PDB entry 8XKD | X-ray diffraction, 1.73 A resolution | chains A and B

Chain A (and B):
Name: Glycosyltransferase family 25 protein
Source organism: Aggregatibacter actinomycetemcomitans NUM4039
Notes: chain B of this document is another copy of the same molecule, construct and numbering; everything in this record applies to it too
UniProtKB: A0A5D0ENI3 (A0A5D0ENI3_AGGAC); numbering as in UniProt (aligned over 1-233)
Chain sequence (251 residues; each row starts with the number of its first residue):
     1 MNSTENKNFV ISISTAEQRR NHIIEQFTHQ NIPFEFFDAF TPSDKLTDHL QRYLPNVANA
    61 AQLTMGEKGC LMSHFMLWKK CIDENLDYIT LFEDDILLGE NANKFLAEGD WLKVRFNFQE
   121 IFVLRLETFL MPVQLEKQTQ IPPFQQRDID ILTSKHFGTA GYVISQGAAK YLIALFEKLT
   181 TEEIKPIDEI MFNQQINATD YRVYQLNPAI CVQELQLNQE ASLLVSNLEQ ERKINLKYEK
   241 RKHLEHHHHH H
Not modelled in the structure: 1-4, 217-251 (chain B: 1-4, 155-156, 216-251)
Sequence notes: expression tag (234-251)
Residues lining bound ligands: UDP (uridine-5'-diphosphate): Ile11, Ser12, Ile13, Arg19, Ala39, Phe40, Thr41, Pro42, Gly66, Gly69, Cys70, Ser73, Glu93, Asp94, Asp95, Leu215

How chain A and chain B interact:
Contacting residue pairs (97; chain A residue first):
  Lys104(A) with Phe144(B); Gln145(B)
  Phe105(A) with Phe144(B), hydrophobic; Gln145(B); Arg147(B)
  Trp111(A) with Phe144(B), hydrophobic
  Arg115(A) with Ile141(B); Pro142(B), hydrogen bond (side chain-backbone); Pro143(B), hydrogen bond (side chain-backbone); Phe144(B)
  Phe129(A) with Val133(B), hydrophobic; Leu135(B), hydrophobic; Leu152(B), hydrophobic
  Met131(A) with Met131(B), hydrophobic; Pro132(B); Val133(B)
  Pro132(A) with Val133(B)
  Val133(A) with Phe129(B); Phe157(B), hydrophobic; Phe192(B); Asn193(B)
  Leu135(A) with Phe129(B), hydrophobic; Gln205(B)
  Ile141(A) with Arg115(B); Phe116(B), hydrophobic; Tyr204(B), hydrophobic
  Pro142(A) with Arg115(B), hydrogen bond (backbone-side chain)
  Pro143(A) with Arg115(B), hydrogen bond (backbone-side chain)
  Phe144(A) with Lys104(B); Phe105(B), hydrophobic; Trp111(B), hydrophobic; Arg115(B)
  Gln145(A) with Asn101(B); Lys104(B); Phe105(B)
  Arg147(A) with Glu100(B), hydrogen bond (side chain-backbone); Phe105(B); Leu206(B); Asn207(B); Pro208(B), hydrogen bond (side chain-backbone); Ala209(B), hydrogen bond (side chain-backbone); Ile210(B)
  Asp148(A) with Gln205(B); Leu206(B); Asn207(B), hydrogen bond (backbone-backbone)
  Ile149(A) with Arg115(B); Tyr204(B), hydrophobic; Gln205(B)
  Asp150(A) with Tyr204(B); Gln205(B), hydrogen bond (backbone-backbone); Asn207(B), hydrogen bond
  Ile151(A) with Arg202(B); Val203(B); Tyr204(B), hydrophobic
  Leu152(A) with Phe157(B), hydrophobic; Ile196(B); Val203(B), hydrogen bond (backbone-backbone); Gln205(B)
  Thr153(A) with Ile196(B)
  Ser154(A) with Ile196(B); Asn197(B), hydrogen bond
  Phe157(A) with Val133(B), hydrophobic
  Leu179(A) with Glu182(B)
  Glu182(A) with Glu183(B)
  Glu183(A) with Thr180(B), hydrogen bond; Glu182(B); Glu183(B)
  Lys185(A) with Glu183(B), salt bridge; Gln194(B)
  Glu189(A) with Asn197(B), hydrogen bond
  Asn193(A) with Asn193(B), hydrogen bond; Gln194(B)
  Gln194(A) with Glu182(B); Lys185(B), hydrogen bond; Gln194(B)
  Ile196(A) with Leu152(B)
  Val203(A) with Ile151(B); Leu152(B), hydrogen bond (backbone-backbone)
  Tyr204(A) with Ile141(B); Ile149(B), hydrophobic; Asp150(B)
  Gln205(A) with Leu135(B); Asp148(B); Ile149(B); Asp150(B), hydrogen bond (backbone-backbone); Leu152(B)
  Leu206(A) with Arg147(B); Asp148(B); Ile149(B), hydrophobic
  Asn207(A) with Lys137(B); Arg147(B); Asp148(B), hydrogen bond (backbone-backbone); Asp150(B), hydrogen bond
  Pro208(A) with Gln146(B); Arg147(B), hydrogen bond (backbone-side chain)
  Ala209(A) with Arg147(B), hydrogen bond (backbone-side chain)
  Ile210(A) with Arg147(B)
Interface residues without a listed pair, chain A (46 interface residues in all): Asn101, Phe116, Leu124, Arg125, Gln146, Phe192, Asn197
Interface residues without a listed pair, chain B (49 interface residues in all): Gln62, Leu124, Arg125, Thr153, Ser154

Overview:
Chain A and chain B form an interface of 46 and 49 residues respectively; the contacts include 22 hydrogen
bonds and 1 salt bridge. Polar pairs include Lys185(A)-Glu183(B), Arg115(A)-Pro142(B) and Arg115(A)-Pro143(B).
Bound to chain A: UDP.
Both chains are Glycosyltransferase family 25 protein (Aggregatibacter actinomycetemcomitans NUM4039). Entry
8XKD (beta-1,4-galacosyltransferase) was determined by X-ray diffraction (same publication as 8XC8, 8XGX, 8XLZ
and 8XOC).
